4JDH - chains A and B; structure by X-ray diffraction, 2.00 A resolution.

[Chain A]
Molecule: Serine/threonine-protein kinase PAK 4
Source organism: Homo sapiens
Notes: EC 2.7.11.1
UniProtKB: O96013 (PAK4_HUMAN); residues 286-591 here = UniProt positions 286-591
Amino-acid sequence (346 residues; each row starts with the number of its first residue):
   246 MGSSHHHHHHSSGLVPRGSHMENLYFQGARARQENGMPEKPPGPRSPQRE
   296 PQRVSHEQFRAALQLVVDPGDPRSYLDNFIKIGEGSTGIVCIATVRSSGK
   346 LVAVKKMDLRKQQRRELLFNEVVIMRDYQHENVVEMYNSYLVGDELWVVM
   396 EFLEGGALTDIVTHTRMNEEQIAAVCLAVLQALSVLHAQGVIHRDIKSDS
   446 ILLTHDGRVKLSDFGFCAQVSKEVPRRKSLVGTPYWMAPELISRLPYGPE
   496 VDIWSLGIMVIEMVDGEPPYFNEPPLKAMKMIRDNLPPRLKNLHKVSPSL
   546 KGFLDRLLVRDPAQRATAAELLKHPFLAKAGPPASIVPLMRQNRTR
Disordered / not traced: 246-299, 590-591
Sequence notes: expression tag (246-285)
Modified / non-standard residues: Ser474 (phosphoserine; SEP)
From the paper describing this entry:
  - post-translational modification sites: Ser474
  - specificity-determining residues: Phe461

[Chain B]
Molecule: Paktide T
Amino-acid sequence (15 residues; row label = number of the first residue in the row; numbers below 1 keep their minus sign (Gly-7 is residue -7)):
    -7 GGRRRRRTWYFGGGK
Disordered / not traced: -7 to -4, 6-7

[Interface between chain A and chain B]
Contacting residue pairs (39; chain A residue first):
  Gly330(A) with Arg-1(B), hydrogen bond (backbone-side chain)
  Ser331(A) with Arg-1(B); Thr0(B), hydrogen bond
  Gln358(A) with Thr0(B), hydrogen bond (side chain-backbone); Trp1(B); Tyr2(B), hydrogen bond (side chain-backbone)
  Arg359(A) with Tyr2(B)
  Leu362(A) with Tyr2(B), hydrophobic
  Thr404(A) with Arg-2(B)
  Arg439(A) with Tyr2(B)
  Asp440(A) with Thr0(B), hydrogen bond
  Lys442(A) with Arg-2(B); Thr0(B), hydrogen bond
  Ser443(A) with Arg-2(B), hydrogen bond
  Asp444(A) with Arg-2(B), salt bridge
  Phe461(A) with Thr0(B)
  Ser474(A) with Tyr2(B); Gly4(B)
  Leu475(A) with Trp1(B); Tyr2(B); Phe3(B), hydrogen bond (backbone-backbone); Gly4(B), hydrogen bond (backbone-backbone)
  Val476(A) with Trp1(B); Tyr2(B), hydrophobic
  Gly477(A) with Thr0(B); Trp1(B), hydrogen bond (backbone-backbone)
  Thr478(A) with Arg-2(B); Arg-1(B); Thr0(B)
  Pro479(A) with Arg-1(B); Trp1(B)
  Tyr480(A) with Arg-3(B)
  Trp481(A) with Arg-2(B)
  Arg489(A) with Gly4(B)
  Glu507(A) with Arg-2(B), salt bridge
  Phe516(A) with Arg-2(B)
  Pro520(A) with Trp1(B), hydrophobic
  Leu521(A) with Trp1(B), hydrophobic
  Met524(A) with Trp1(B), hydrophobic
Also at the interface, not in a pair above, chain A (30 interface residues in all): Glu329, Thr408, Lys473, Met482
Also at the interface, not in a pair above, chain B (9 interface residues in all): Gly5
From the paper, about this interface:
  - specific contacts: Phe461(A)-Thr0(B)

[In short]
Chain A and chain B form an interface of 30 and 9 residues respectively, with 10 hydrogen bonds and 2 salt
bridges. Among the polar pairs are Asp444(A)-Arg-2(B), Glu507(A)-Arg-2(B) and Gly330(A)-Arg-1(B). The paper
describes a contact between Phe461(A) and Thr0(B). The paper reports the specificity determinant Phe461(A); a
modification site at Ser474(A).
Chain A is Serine/threonine-protein kinase PAK 4 (Homo sapiens) and chain B is Paktide T; the structure,
Crystal structure of Serine/threonine-protein kinase PAK 4 in complex with Paktide T peptide substrate, was
determined by X-ray diffraction (same publication as 4JDI, 4JDJ and 4JDK).
